7TRY - chains P and B of the 6 polymer chains in the assembly; structure by electron microscopy, 3.70 A resolution.

== Chain P ==
Molecule: Corticotropin-releasing factor receptor 2
Organism: Homo sapiens
Reference sequence: Q13324 (CRFR2_HUMAN); residues 2-388 carry their UniProt numbers (387 of 560 residues fall inside the UniProt entry; the rest is not from it)
Sequence (560 residues; numbered 2 to 561; the number before each row is that of its first residue):
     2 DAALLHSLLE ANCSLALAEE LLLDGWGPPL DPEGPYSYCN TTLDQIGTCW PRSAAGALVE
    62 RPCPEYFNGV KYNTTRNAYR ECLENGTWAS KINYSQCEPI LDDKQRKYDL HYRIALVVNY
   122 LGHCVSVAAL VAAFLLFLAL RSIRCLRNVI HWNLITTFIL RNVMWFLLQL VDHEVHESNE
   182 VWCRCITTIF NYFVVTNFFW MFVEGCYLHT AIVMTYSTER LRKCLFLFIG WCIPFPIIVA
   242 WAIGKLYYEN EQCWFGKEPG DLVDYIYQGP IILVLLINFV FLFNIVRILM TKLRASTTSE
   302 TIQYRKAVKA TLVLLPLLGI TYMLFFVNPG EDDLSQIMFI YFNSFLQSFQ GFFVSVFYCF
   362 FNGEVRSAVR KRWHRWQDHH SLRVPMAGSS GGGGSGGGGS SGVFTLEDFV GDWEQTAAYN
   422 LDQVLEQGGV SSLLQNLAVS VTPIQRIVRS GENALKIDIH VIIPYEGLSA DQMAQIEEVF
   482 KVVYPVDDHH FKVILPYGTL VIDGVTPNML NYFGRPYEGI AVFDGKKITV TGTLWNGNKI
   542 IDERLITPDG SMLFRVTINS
Not modelled in the structure: 2-40, 54-60, 85-87, 103-105, 261-262, 329-331, 384-561
Disulfide bonds: Cys64-Cys98, Cys184-Cys254
Swiss-Prot annotation at these positions:
  - glycosylation (N-linked (GlcNAc...) asparagine): Asn13, Asn41, Asn74, Asn86, Asn94
Reported in the primary citation:
  - mutagenesis - R148A, H152A, E205A, L209A, T216A, R223A, K258A, K293A, L294A, S297A, K307A, L315A: decreased signaling with Guanine nucleotide-binding protein subunit alpha-11
  - mutagenesis - Y217A, I289A, V314A, Y359A: abolished signaling with Guanine nucleotide-binding protein subunit alpha-11
  - mutagenesis - E220A, K258A: unchanged signaling in response to Gs
  - mutagenesis - Y217A: abolished signaling in response to Gs
  - mutagenesis - V214A, T216A, S218A, R221A, L222A, V314A, Y359A: decreased signaling in response to Gs
  - mutagenesis - R148A, H152A, E205A, L209A, Y217A, E220A, L290A, K293A, L294A, K307A, L315A: decreased signaling
  - mutagenesis - S297A: abolished signaling

== Chain B ==
Molecule: Guanine nucleotide-binding protein G(I)/G(S)/G(T) subunit beta-1
Organism: Rattus norvegicus
Reference sequence: P54311 (GBB1_RAT); numbering as in UniProt (aligned over 2-340)
Sequence (400 residues; row label = number of the first residue in the row; numbers below 1 keep their minus sign (Met-33 is residue -33)):
   -33 MHHHHHHSSG LVPRGSHMAS HHHHHHHHHH GSLLQSELDQ LRQEAEQLKN QIRDARKACA
    27 DATLSQITNN IDPVGRIQMR TRRTLRGHLA KIYAMHWGTD SRLLVSASQD GKLIIWDSYT
    87 TNKVHAIPLR SSWVMTCAYA PSGNYVACGG LDNICSIYNL KTREGNVRVS RELAGHTGYL
   147 SCCRFLDDNQ IVTSSGDTTC ALWDIETGQQ TTTFTGHTGD VMSLSLAPDT RLFVSGACDA
   207 SAKLWDVREG MCRQTFTGHE SDINAICFFP NGNAFATGSD DATCRLFDLR ADQELMTYSH
   267 DNIICGITSV SFSKSGRLLL AGYDDFNCNV WDALKADRAG VLAGHDNRVS CLGVTDDGMA
   327 VATGSWDSFL KIWNGSSGGG GSGGGGSSGV SGWRLFKKIS
Not modelled in the structure: -33 to 2, 341-366
Construct notes: expression tag (-33 to 1, 341-366)
Swiss-Prot annotation at these positions:
  - modified residue: Ser2 (N-acetylserine), His266 (Phosphohistidine)

== How chain P and chain B interact ==
Pairs across the interface (6; chain P residue first):
  Ser143(P) - Asp312(B)
  Arg376(P) - Ala309(B)
  Arg376(P) - His311(B)  hydrogen bond (side chain-backbone)
  Arg376(P) - Asp312(B)
  Leu383(P) - Arg304(B)
  Leu383(P) - Gly306(B)
Other interface residues (no listed pair), chain P (4 interface residues in all): His380
Other interface residues (no listed pair), chain B (7 interface residues in all): Ala305, Val307
From the paper, about this interface:
  - pairs named by the authors: Arg376(P)-Asp312(B)

== In short ==
4 residues of chain P face 7 of chain B across their interface, with 1 hydrogen bond. The hydrogen-bonded pair
is Arg376(P)-His311(B). The paper describes a contact between Arg376(P) and Asp312(B). The paper reports that
R148A, H152A and E205A of chain P, among others, reduce signaling with Guanine nucleotide-binding protein
subunit alpha-11; R148A, H152A and E205A of chain P, among others, reduce signaling; 22 substitutions were
tested in all.
Here chain P is Corticotropin-releasing factor receptor 2 (Homo sapiens) and chain B is Guanine
nucleotide-binding protein G(I)/G(S)/G(T) subunit beta-1 (Rattus norvegicus). Entry 7TRY (Cryo-EM structure of
corticotropin releasing factor receptor 2 bound to Urocortin 1 and coupled with heterotrimeric ...) was
determined by electron microscopy, deposited together with 7TS0.
